7QHO - chains D and G of the 26 polymer chains in the assembly; structure by electron microscopy, 3.10 A resolution.

[Chain D]
Protein: Cytochrome c oxidase subunit 1
From: Corynebacterium glutamicum ATCC 13032
Notes: EC 7.1.1.9
UniProtKB: Q79VD7 (COX1_CORGL); residues 1-584 here = UniProt positions 1-584
Chain sequence (594 residues; numbered 1 to 594; the number before each row is that of its first residue):
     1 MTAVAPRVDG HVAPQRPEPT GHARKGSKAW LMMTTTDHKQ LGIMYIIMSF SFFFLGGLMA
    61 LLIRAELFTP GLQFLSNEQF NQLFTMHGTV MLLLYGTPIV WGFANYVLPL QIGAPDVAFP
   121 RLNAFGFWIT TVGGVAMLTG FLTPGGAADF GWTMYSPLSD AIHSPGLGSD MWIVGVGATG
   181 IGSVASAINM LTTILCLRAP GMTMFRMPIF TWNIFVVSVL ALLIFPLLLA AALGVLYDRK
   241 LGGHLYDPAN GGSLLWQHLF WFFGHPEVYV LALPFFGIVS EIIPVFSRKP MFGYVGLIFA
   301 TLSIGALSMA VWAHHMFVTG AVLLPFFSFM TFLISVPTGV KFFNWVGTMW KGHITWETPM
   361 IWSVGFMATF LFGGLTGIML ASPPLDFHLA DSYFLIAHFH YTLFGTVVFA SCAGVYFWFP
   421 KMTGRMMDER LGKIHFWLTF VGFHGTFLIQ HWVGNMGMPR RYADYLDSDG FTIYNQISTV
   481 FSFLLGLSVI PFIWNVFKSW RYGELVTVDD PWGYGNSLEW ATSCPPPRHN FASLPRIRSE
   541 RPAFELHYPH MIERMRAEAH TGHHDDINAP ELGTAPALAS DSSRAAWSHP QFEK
Not modelled in the structure: 1, 576-594
Differences from the reference sequence: expression tag (585-594)
Ion coordination: Ca2+: Glu66, Thr69, Gly71, Gln73; heme-as Fe site 1: His87, His400; Cu ion: His265, His314, His315; heme-as Fe site 2 near His398 (its only coordinating residue here)
Residues lining bound ligands:
  - 1,2-Distearoyl-sn-glycerophosphoethanolamine (3PE), molecule 1: Phe292, Phe343, Val346, Gly347, Trp350, Lys351
  - 1,2-Distearoyl-sn-glycerophosphoethanolamine (3PE), molecule 2: Val295, Gly296, Phe299, Ala300, Leu302, Ser303, Ala306, Leu307, Leu333, Val336, Pro337, Val340, His560
  - 1,2-Distearoyl-sn-glycerophosphoethanolamine (3PE), molecule 3: Trp356, Ile361, Val364, Ala368, Phe436, Trp437, Phe440
  - heme-as (HAS), molecule 1: Ser51, Phe53, Phe54, Gly57, Leu58, Ala60, Leu61, Ile63, Arg64, Leu67, Phe80, Phe84, Thr85, His87, Gly88, Met91, Leu92, Tyr95, Gly151, Trp152, Tyr393, Ile396, Phe399, His400, Leu403, Phe404, Val408, Phe447, Gln450, Arg460, Arg461, Tyr462, Ser482, Leu485, Gly486, Val489
  - heme-as (HAS), molecule 2: Trp152, Thr153, Trp261, Val268, Tyr269, Ala272, His314, His315, Thr331, Ser335, Thr338, Gly339, Phe342, Phe343, Phe370, Gly374, Gly377, Ile378, Leu380, Ala381, Asp386, Ala390, Asp391, Leu395, His398, Phe399, Thr402, Leu403, Thr406, Arg460, Arg461
  - IX7 ([(2R)-3-[[(1S,2R,3R,4S,5S,6R)-2-[(2R,3S,4S,5S,6R)-6-(hexadecanoyloxymethyl)-3,4,5-tris(oxidanyl)oxan-2-yl]oxy-6-[(2R,3S,4S,5S,6R)-6-(hydroxymethyl)-3,4,5-tris(oxidanyl)oxan-2-yl]oxy-3,4,5-tris(oxidanyl)cyclohexyl]oxy-oxidanyl-phosphoryl]oxy-2-undecanoyloxy-propyl] (10S)-10-methylhenicosanoate): Leu58, Leu62, Phe74, Leu75, Gln79
Curated features (UniProtKB/Swiss-Prot):
  - binding site (Fe(II)-heme a): His87, His400
  - binding site (Cu cation): His265, Tyr269, His314, His315
  - binding site (heme a3): His398
  - cross-link: His265 to Tyr269 (1'-histidyl-3'-tyrosine (His-Tyr))
From the paper describing this entry:
  - Cu ion coordination: His314

[Chain G]
Protein: Cytochrome c oxidase polypeptide 4
From: Corynebacterium glutamicum ATCC 13032
Notes: EC 7.1.1.9
UniProtKB: Q8NNK3 (COX4_CORGL); residues 1-143 here = UniProt positions 1-143
Chain sequence (143 residues; row label = number of the first residue in the row):
     1 MKSSAKLMYG PTVFMAAMAV IYIFATMHVS DGGSVKGVEW VGSVALVLSA GLTLMLGVYL
    61 HFTEVRVDVL PEDWEEAEVA DKAGTLGFFS PSSIWPAAMS GAVGFLAFGV VYFHYWMIAV
   121 GLMLLIFTIT KLNLQYGVPK EKH
Residues lining bound ligands: 1,2-diacyl-glycerol-3-sn-phosphate (3PH): His114, Tyr115, Trp116

[How chain D and chain G interact]
Pairs across the interface - 92 pairs, chain D then chain G:
  Thr2(D) with Glu78(G)
  Ala3(D) with Glu78(G), hydrogen bond (backbone-side chain)
  Trp30(D) with Ile94(G), hydrophobic
  Met33(D) with Ile94(G)
  Thr34(D) with Ser92(G); Ser93(G), hydrogen bond (backbone-backbone); Ile94(G)
  Thr36(D) with Ser90(G), hydrogen bond (side chain-backbone); Pro91(G), hydrogen bond (side chain-backbone); Ser92(G), hydrogen bond (side chain-backbone); Ser93(G)
  Pro115(D) with Leu86(G), hydrophobic
  Asp116(D) with Phe89(G)
  Val117(D) with Phe89(G)
  Arg121(D) with Ser90(G); Ser93(G); Pro96(G); Leu132(G), hydrogen bond (side chain-backbone); Gln135(G), hydrogen bond; Tyr136(G)
  Ala124(D) with Pro96(G), hydrophobic
  Phe125(D) with Pro96(G); Met99(G), hydrophobic; Ser100(G)
  Trp128(D) with Ala97(G); Ser100(G)
  Ile129(D) with Ser100(G); Val103(G), hydrophobic
  Val132(D) with Ser100(G); Gly104(G)
  Ala136(D) with Phe108(G), hydrophobic
  Thr139(D) with Phe108(G)
  Leu167(D) with Val111(G)
  Met171(D) with Val111(G), hydrophobic; Tyr112(G)
  Val174(D) with Ala107(G); Val111(G), hydrophobic
  Leu195(D) with Met1(G), hydrophobic; Ser4(G)
  Arg198(D) with Glu72(G); Asp73(G), salt bridge; Lys82(G)
  Ala199(D) with Glu72(G)
  Pro200(D) with Glu72(G); Glu78(G); Lys82(G)
  Gly201(D) with Pro71(G), hydrogen bond (backbone-backbone); Glu72(G); Trp74(G); Ala77(G)
  Met202(D) with Glu72(G)
  Thr203(D) with Glu72(G), hydrogen bond (backbone-backbone); Asp73(G); Glu75(G)
  Met204(D) with Ser4(G), hydrogen bond
  Arg206(D) with Glu75(G), hydrogen bond (side chain-backbone)
  Trp212(D) with Leu7(G), hydrophobic
  Leu222(D) with Leu52(G)
  Leu223(D) with Ser49(G); Leu52(G), hydrophobic
  Lys240(D) with Val110(G); Val111(G), hydrogen bond (side chain-backbone); Phe113(G)
  Leu241(D) with Phe113(G), hydrophobic
  Leu255(D) with Val41(G), hydrophobic
  His258(D) with Glu39(G), salt bridge; Val41(G)
  Leu259(D) with Val41(G)
  Phe262(D) with Ala45(G), hydrophobic; Ser49(G)
  Leu302(D) with Leu7(G), hydrophobic
  Ala306(D) with Phe14(G)
  Leu307(D) with Phe14(G), hydrophobic
  Met309(D) with Met15(G), hydrophobic; Leu46(G); Ser49(G)
  Trp312(D) with Tyr22(G), hydrophobic; Gly42(G); Leu46(G), hydrophobic
  Gly320(D) with Gly33(G); Ser34(G)
  Ala321(D) with Ser34(G), hydrogen bond (backbone-side chain)
  Val322(D) with Ser34(G), hydrogen bond (backbone-side chain)
  Leu323(D) with Ala25(G), hydrophobic; Val29(G), hydrophobic
  Phe326(D) with Met18(G), hydrophobic; Tyr22(G), hydrophobic
  Phe327(D) with Tyr22(G)
  Met330(D) with Phe14(G), hydrophobic; Met18(G), hydrophobic
  Arg538(D) with Glu76(G), salt bridge; Ala77(G), hydrogen bond (side chain-backbone)
Other interface residues (no listed pair), chain D (64 interface residues in all): Ala118, Pro120, Asp170, Cys196, Leu197, Phe205, Phe215, Val219, Leu236, Ala310, Pro325, Leu534, Arg536
Other interface residues (no listed pair), chain G (60 interface residues in all): Ser3, Met8, Pro11, Ile21, Asp31, Val35, Thr53, Leu56, Leu60, Val79, Gly101

[Summary]
The interface between chain D and chain G involves 64 residues on one side and 60 on the other; the contacts
include 15 hydrogen bonds and 3 salt bridges. Among the polar pairs are Arg198(D)-Asp73(G), His258(D)-Glu39(G)
and Arg538(D)-Glu76(G). Chain D binds heme-as, 3 copies of 1,2-Distearoyl-sn-glycerophosphoethanolamine and
compound IX7. From the paper: Cu ion coordination by His314(D).
Chain D is Cytochrome c oxidase subunit 1 and chain G is Cytochrome c oxidase polypeptide 4, both from
Corynebacterium glutamicum ATCC 13032; the structure, Cytochrome bcc-aa3 supercomplex (respiratory
supercomplex III2/IV2) from Corynebacterium glutamicum (as isolated), was determined by electron microscopy
together with 7QHM from the same study.
